PDB entry 7X2C | electron microscopy, 3.20 A resolution | chains B and E of the 5 polymer chains in the assembly

# Chain B
Protein: Guanine nucleotide-binding protein G(I)/G(S)/G(T) subunit beta-1
Organism: Homo sapiens
Reference sequence: P62873 (GBB1_HUMAN); numbering as in UniProt (aligned over 2-340)
Chain sequence (358 residues; row label = number of the first residue in the row; numbers below 1 keep their minus sign (Met-17 is residue -17)):
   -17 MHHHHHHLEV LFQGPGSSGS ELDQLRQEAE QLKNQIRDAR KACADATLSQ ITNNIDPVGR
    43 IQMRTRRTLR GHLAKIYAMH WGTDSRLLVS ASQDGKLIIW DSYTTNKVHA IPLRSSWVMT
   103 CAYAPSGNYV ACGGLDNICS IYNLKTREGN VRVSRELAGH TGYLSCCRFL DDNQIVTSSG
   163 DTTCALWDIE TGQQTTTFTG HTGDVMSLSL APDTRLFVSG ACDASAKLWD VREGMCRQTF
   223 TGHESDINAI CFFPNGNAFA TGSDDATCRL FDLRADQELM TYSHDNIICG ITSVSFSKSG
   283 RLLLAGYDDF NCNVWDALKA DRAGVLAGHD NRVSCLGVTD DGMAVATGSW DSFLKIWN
Unresolved in the structure: -17 to 1
Sequence notes: initiating methionine (-17); expression tag (-16 to 1)
UniProt features mapped onto this chain:
  - modified residue: Ser2 (N-acetylserine), His266 (Phosphohistidine)
  - natural variant: Leu30 (L30F: In MRD42; uncertain significance), Arg52 (R52G: In MRD42), Gly64 (G64V: In MRD42), Asp76 (D76E: In MRD42; D76G: In MRD42), Gly77 (G77S: In MRD42), Lys78 (K78R: In MRD42), Ile80 (I80N: In MRD42; I80T: In MRD42), His91 (H91R: In MRD42; uncertain significance), Ala92 (A92T: In MRD42), Pro94 (P94S: In MRD42), Leu95 (L95P: In MRD42), Arg96 (R96L: In MRD42), 5 further natural variant entries in UniProt

# Chain E
Protein: Nanobody35
Notes: antibody fragment or engineered binder
Chain sequence (160 residues; numbered -21 to 138; the number before each row is that of its first residue; numbers below 1 keep their minus sign (Met-21 is residue -21)):
   -21 MKYLLPTAAA GLLLLAAQPA MAQVQLQESG GGLVQPGGSL RLSCAASGFT FSNYKMNWVR
    39 QAPGKGLEWV SDISQSGASI SYTGSVKGRF TISRDNAKNT LYLQMNSLKP EDTAVYYCAR
    99 CPAPFTRDCF DVTSTTYAYR GQGTQVTVSS HHHHHHEPEA
Unresolved in the structure: -21 to 0, 129-138
Disulfides: Cys22-Cys96, Cys99-Cys107

# Chain B / chain E interface
Contacting residue pairs - 12 pairs, chain B then chain E:
  Thr184(B) - Thr114(E)
  Cys204(B) - Tyr117(E)  hydrogen bond (backbone-side chain)
  Asp205(B) - Ala116(E)
  Ala206(B) - Tyr117(E)
  Thr223(B) - Gln1(E)
  Glu226(B) - Phe27(E)
  Glu226(B) - Thr28(E)  hydrogen bond
  Glu226(B) - Tyr32(E)  hydrogen bond (backbone-side chain)
  Glu226(B) - Arg98(E)  hydrogen bond (backbone-side chain)
  Ser227(B) - Tyr32(E)
  Ser227(B) - Tyr117(E)
  Asp228(B) - Tyr117(E)  hydrogen bond
Also at the interface, not in a pair above, chain B (12 interface residues in all): Gly224, His225, Asp246, Asp247
Also at the interface, not in a pair above, chain E (11 interface residues in all): Val2, Pro100, Pro102

# Overview
The interface between chain B and chain E involves 12 residues on one side and 11 on the other, with 5
hydrogen bonds. Polar contacts include Cys204(B)-Tyr117(E), Glu226(B)-Thr28(E) and Glu226(B)-Tyr32(E).
Chain B is Guanine nucleotide-binding protein G(I)/G(S)/G(T) subunit beta-1 (Homo sapiens) and chain E is
Nanobody35; the structure, Cryo-EM structure of the fenoldopam-bound D1 dopamine receptor and mini-Gs complex,
was determined by electron microscopy (same publication as 7X2D and 7X2F).
